7NKL - chains A and d of the 8 polymer chains in the assembly; structure by electron microscopy, 3.67 A resolution.

Chain A:
Protein: ATP synthase subunit alpha
Organism: Mycolicibacterium smegmatis (strain ATCC 700084 / mc(2)155)
Notes: EC 7.1.2.2
UniProt: A0R202 (ATPA_MYCS2); residues 1-548 here = UniProt positions 1-548
Chain sequence (548 residues; each row starts with the number of its first residue):
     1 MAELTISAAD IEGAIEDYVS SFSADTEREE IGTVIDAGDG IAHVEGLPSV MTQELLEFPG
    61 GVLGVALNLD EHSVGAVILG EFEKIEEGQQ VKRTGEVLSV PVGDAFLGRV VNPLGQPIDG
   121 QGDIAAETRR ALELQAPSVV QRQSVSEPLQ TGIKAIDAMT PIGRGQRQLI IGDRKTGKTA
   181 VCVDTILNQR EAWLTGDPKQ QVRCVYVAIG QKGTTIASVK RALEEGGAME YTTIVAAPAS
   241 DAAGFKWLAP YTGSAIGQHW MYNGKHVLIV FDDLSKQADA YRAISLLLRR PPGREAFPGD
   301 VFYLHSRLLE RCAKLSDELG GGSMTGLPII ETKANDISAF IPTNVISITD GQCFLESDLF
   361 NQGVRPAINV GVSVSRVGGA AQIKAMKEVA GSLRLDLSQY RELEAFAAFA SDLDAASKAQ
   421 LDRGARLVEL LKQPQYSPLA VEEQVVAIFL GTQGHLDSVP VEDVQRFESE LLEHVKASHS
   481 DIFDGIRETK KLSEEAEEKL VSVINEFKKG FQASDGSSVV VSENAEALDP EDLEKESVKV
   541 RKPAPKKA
Not modelled in the structure: 1-5, 37-43, 51-55, 64-68, 75-86, 96-548
UniProt features mapped onto this chain:
  - binding site (ATP): G172 to T179
  - site: S373 (Required for activity)

Chain d:
Protein: ATP synthase subunit b-delta
Organism: Mycolicibacterium smegmatis (strain ATCC 700084 / mc(2)155)
UniProt: A0R203 (ATPFD_MYCS2); residues 1-445 here = UniProt positions 1-445
Chain sequence (445 residues; numbered 1 to 445; the number before each row is that of its first residue):
     1 MSIFIGQLIG FAVIAFIIVK WVVPPVRTLM RNQQEAVRAA LAESAEAAKK LADADAMHAK
    61 ALADAKAESE KVTEEAKQDS ERIAAQLSEQ AGSEAERIKA QGAQQIQLMR QQLIRQLRTG
   121 LGAEAVNKAA EIVRAHVADP QAQSATVDRF LSELEQMAPS SVVIDTAATS RLRAASRQSL
   181 AALVEKFDSV AGGLDADGLT NLADELASVA KLLLSETALN KHLAEPTDDS APKVRLLERL
   241 LSDKVSATTL DLLRTAVSNR WSTESNLIDA VEHTARLALL KRAEIAGEVD EVEEQLFRFG
   301 RVLDAEPRLS ALLSDYTTPA EGRVALLDKA LTGRPGVNQT AAALLSQTVG LLRGERADEA
   361 VIDLAELAVS RRGEVVAHVS AAAELSDAQR TRLTEVLSRI YGRPVSVQLH VDPELLGGLS
   421 ITVGDEVIDG SIASRLAAAQ TGLPD
Not modelled in the structure: 1-110, 162-168, 445

Interface between chain A and chain d:
Contacting residue pairs (32):
  I6(A) with L113(d), hydrophobic
  I11(A) with I114(d), hydrophobic; L117(d), hydrophobic
  A14(A) with R118(d)
  I15(A) with L121(d), hydrophobic; G122(d); A125(d), hydrophobic
  Y18(A) with A439(d), hydrogen bond (side chain-backbone); G442(d); L443(d), hydrophobic
  F22(A) with A439(d), hydrophobic
  A24(A) with R435(d), hydrogen bond (backbone-side chain)
  D25(A) with E153(d)
  T26(A) with F150(d); E153(d), hydrogen bond (backbone-side chain); M157(d); I428(d); D429(d), hydrogen bond (side chain-backbone); G430(d)
  E27(A) with V427(d)
  R28(A) with P159(d); S160(d), hydrogen bond; Y401(d); E426(d), salt bridge; V427(d)
  E29(A) with E426(d); V427(d), hydrogen bond (backbone-backbone)
  E30(A) with D425(d)
  I31(A) with D425(d), hydrogen bond (backbone-backbone); V427(d), hydrophobic
  P48(A) with D425(d)
  E71(A) with R173(d)
Other interface residues (no listed pair), chain d (26 interface residues in all): A158, A438

Summary:
16 residues of chain A face 26 of chain d across their interface, with 7 hydrogen bonds and 1 salt bridge.
Among the polar pairs are R28(A)-E426(d), Y18(A)-A439(d) and A24(A)-R435(d). UniProt lists 8 ATP-binding
residues on chain A.
Chain A is ATP synthase subunit alpha and chain d is ATP synthase subunit b-delta, both from Mycolicibacterium
smegmatis (strain ATCC 700084 / mc(2)155); the structure, Mycobacterium smegmatis ATP synthase b-delta state
2, was determined by electron microscopy, deposited together with 7NJK, 7NJL, 7NJM, 7NJN, 7NJO, 7NJP and 20
further entries.
